Entry 8JTD (electron microscopy, 4.90 A resolution (low resolution: residue-level contacts below are approximate; hydrogen-bond / salt-bridge calls are withheld)); this record covers chains C and J of the 8 polymer chains in the assembly.

# Chain C
Name: gp120 protein of HIV Envelope trimer
Organism: Human immunodeficiency virus 1
Amino-acid sequence (481 residues; numbered 31 to 513 plus 12 insertion-coded residues; 14 numbers in that range are skipped by the numbering (no residue carries them; nothing is unmodelled there); the number before each row is that of its first residue; a row labelled like 185A-185K holds insertion residues (185A, then the next letters in order)):
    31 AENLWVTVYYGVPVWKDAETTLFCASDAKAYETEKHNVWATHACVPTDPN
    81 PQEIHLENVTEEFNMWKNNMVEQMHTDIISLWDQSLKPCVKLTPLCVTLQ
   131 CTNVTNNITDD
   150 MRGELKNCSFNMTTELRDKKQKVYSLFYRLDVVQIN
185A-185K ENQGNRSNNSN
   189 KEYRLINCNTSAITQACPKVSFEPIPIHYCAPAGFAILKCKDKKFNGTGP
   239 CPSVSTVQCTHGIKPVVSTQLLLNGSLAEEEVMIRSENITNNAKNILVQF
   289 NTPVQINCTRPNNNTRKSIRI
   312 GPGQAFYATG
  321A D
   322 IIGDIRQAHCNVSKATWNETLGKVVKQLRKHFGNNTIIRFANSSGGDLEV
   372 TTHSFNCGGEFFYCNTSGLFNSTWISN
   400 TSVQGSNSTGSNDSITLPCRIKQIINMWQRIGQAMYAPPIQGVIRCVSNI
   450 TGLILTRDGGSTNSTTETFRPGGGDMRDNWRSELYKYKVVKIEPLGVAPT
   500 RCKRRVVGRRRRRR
Not modelled in the structure: 31, 185A-185K, 400-410, 507-513
Disulfides: Cys54-Cys74, Cys119-Cys205, Cys126-Cys196, Cys131-Cys157, Cys218-Cys247, Cys228-Cys239, Cys296-Cys331, Cys378-Cys445, Cys385-Cys418
Covalently attached groups: N-acetylglucosamine (NAG) linked to Asn88, Asn133, Asn156, Asn197, Asn234, Asn262, Asn295, Asn301, Asn332, Asn339, Asn355, Asn363, Asn386, Asn392, Asn448; glycan linked to Asn160
What the authors report for this chain:
  - post-translational modification sites: Asn156, Asn160

# Chain J
Name: PGT145 antibody fragment, heavy chain
Organism: Homo sapiens
Notes: antibody fragment or engineered binder
Amino-acid sequence (267 residues; each row starts with the number of its first residue; note: 2 numbers in that range are skipped by the numbering (no residue carries them; nothing is unmodelled there); a row labelled like 52A-52C holds insertion residues (52A, then the next letters in order); numbers below 1 keep their minus sign (Gln-22 is residue -22)):
   -22 QASTMDWIWRILFLVAAATSAHSQVQLVQSGAEVKKPGSSVKVSCKASGN
    28 SFSNHDVHWVRQATGQGLEWMGWMS
52A-52C HEG
    53 DKTGLAQKFQGRV
    68 TITRDSGASTVYMEL
82A-82C RGL
    83 TADDTAIYYCLTGSKHRL
100A-100R RDYFLYNEYGPNYEEWGD
   101 YLATLDVWGHGTAVTVSSASTKGPSVFPLAPSSKSTSGGTAALGCLVKDY
   151 FPEPVTVSWNSGALTSGVHTFPAVLQSSGLYSLSSVVTVPSSSLGTQTYI
   201 CNVNHKPSNTKVDKKVEPKSCD
Not modelled in the structure: -22 to 0, 119-222
Disulfides: Cys22-Cys92

# Chain C / chain J interface
Pairs across the interface (5; chain C residue first):
  Asn160(C) with Tyr100C(J)
  Thr162(C) with Tyr100M(J)
  Arg166(C) with Tyr100M(J)
  Lys169(C) with Tyr100M(J); Glu100O(J)
Interface residues without a listed pair, chain C (5 interface residues in all): Pro124
Interface residues without a listed pair, chain J (4 interface residues in all): Leu100E

# Overview
5 residues of chain C and 4 residues of chain J are in contact. Covalently linked N-acetylglucosamine: at
Asn88(C), Asn133(C), Asn156(C), Asn197(C), Asn234(C) and Asn262(C) and 9 more. From the paper: modification
sites Asn156(C) and Asn160(C).
Here chain C is gp120 protein of HIV Envelope trimer (Human immunodeficiency virus 1) and chain J is PGT145
antibody fragment, heavy chain (Homo sapiens). Entry 8JTD (BJOX2000.664 trimer in complex with Fab fragment of
broadly neutralizing HIV antibody PGT145) was determined by electron microscopy (same publication as 8JTM).
